3IFK - chain A; structure by X-ray diffraction, 2.03 A resolution.

[Chain A]
Molecule: Calmodulin
Organism: Rattus norvegicus
Notes: fragment: n-terminal domain fragment, residues 1-90
UniProtKB: P62161 (CALM_RAT); residues 1-90 here correspond to UniProt positions 2-91 (UniProt number = residue number + 1)
Amino-acid sequence (90 residues; row label = number of the first residue in the row):
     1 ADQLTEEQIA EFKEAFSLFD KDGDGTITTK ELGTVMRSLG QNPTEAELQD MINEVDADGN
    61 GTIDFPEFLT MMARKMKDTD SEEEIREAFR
Disordered / not traced: 1-2, 90
Bound ions: Ca2+ site 1: D20, D22, D24, T26, E31; Ca2+ site 2: D56, D58, N60, T62, E67

[Summary]
D20, D22, D24, T26 and E31 coordinate Ca2+ site 1. D56, D58, N60, T62 and E67 coordinate Ca2+ site 2.
Chain A is Calmodulin (Rattus norvegicus); the structure, Crystal Structure Of Calcium-Saturated Calmodulin
N-terminal Domain Fragment, Residues 1-90, was determined by X-ray diffraction (same publication as 3B32).
